PDB entry 7Y1R | electron microscopy, 4.01 A resolution (low resolution: residue-level contacts below are approximate; hydrogen-bond / salt-bridge calls are withheld) | chains B and E of the 3 polymer chains in the assembly

[Chain B]
Molecule: Transforming growth factor beta-1 proprotein
Organism: Homo sapiens
UniProtKB: P01137 (TGFB1_HUMAN); residues 1-361 here correspond to UniProt positions 30-390 (UniProt number = residue number + 29)
Sequence (377 residues; numbered -15 to 361; the number before each row is that of its first residue; numbers below 1 keep their minus sign (Met-15 is residue -15)):
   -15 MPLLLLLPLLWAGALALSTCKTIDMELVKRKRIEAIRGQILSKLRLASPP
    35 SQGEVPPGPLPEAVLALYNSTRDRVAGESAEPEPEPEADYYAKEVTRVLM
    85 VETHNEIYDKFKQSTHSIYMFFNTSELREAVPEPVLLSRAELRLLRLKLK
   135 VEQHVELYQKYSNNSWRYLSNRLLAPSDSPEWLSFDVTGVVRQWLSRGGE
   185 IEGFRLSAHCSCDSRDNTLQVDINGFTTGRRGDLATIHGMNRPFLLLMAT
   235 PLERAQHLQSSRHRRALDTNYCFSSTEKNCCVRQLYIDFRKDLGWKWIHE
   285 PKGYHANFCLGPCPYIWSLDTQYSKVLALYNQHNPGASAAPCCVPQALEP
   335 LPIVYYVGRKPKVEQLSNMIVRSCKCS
Disordered / not traced: -15 to 3, 61-71, 197-223, 243-254
Disulfides: Cys256-Cys265, Cys264-Cys327, Cys293-Cys358, Cys297-Cys360
Covalent attachments: N-acetylglucosamine (NAG) linked to Asn53, Asn107
Sequence notes: initiating methionine (-15); expression tag (-14 to 0)
What the authors report for this chain:
  - conformationally variable residues: Pro296 to His317
  - mutagenesis - K309T: decreased binding to Transforming growth factor beta activator LRRC33 (chain E)
  - mutagenesis - K309R: unchanged binding to Transforming growth factor beta activator LRRC33 (chain E)
  - mutagenesis - W301R/K309T/H317L: abolished binding to Transforming growth factor beta activator LRRC33 (chain E)
  - specificity-determining residues: Trp301, Lys309, His317

[Chain E]
Molecule: Transforming growth factor beta activator LRRC33
Organism: Homo sapiens
UniProtKB: Q86YC3 (LRC33_HUMAN); residues 1-631 here correspond to UniProt positions 19-649 (UniProt number = residue number + 18)
Sequence (656 residues; each row starts with the number of its first residue; numbers below 1 keep their minus sign (Met-15 is residue -15)):
   -15 MPLLLLLPLLWAGALAWRNRSGTATAASQGVCKLVGGAADCRGQSLASVP
    35 SSLPPHARMLTLDANPLKTLWNHSLQPYPLLESLSLHSCHLERISRGAFQ
    85 EQGHLRSLVLGDNCLSENYEETAAALHALPGLRRLDLSGNALTEDMAALM
   135 LQNLSSLRSVSLAGNTIMRLDDSVFEGLERLRELDLQRNYIFEIEGGAFD
   185 GLAELRHLNLAFNNLPCIVDFGLTRLRVLNVSYNVLEWFLATGGEAAFEL
   235 ETLDLSHNQLLFFPLLPQYSKLRTLLLRDNNMGFYRDLYNTSSPREMVAQ
   285 FLLVDGNVTNITTVSLWEEFSSSDLADLRFLDMSQNQFQYLPDGFLRKMP
   335 SLSHLNLHQNCLMTLHIREHEPPGALTELDLSHNQLSELHLAPGLASCLG
   385 SLRLFNLSSNQLLGVPPGLFANARNITTLDMSHNQISLCPLPAASDRVGP
   435 PSCVDFRNMASLRSLSLEGCGLGALPDCPFQGTSLTYLDLSSNWGVLNGS
   485 LAPLQDVAPMLQVLSLRNMGLHSSFMALDFSGFGNLRDLDLSGNCLTTFP
   535 RFGGSLALETLDLRRNSLTALPQKAVSEQLSRGLRTIYLSQNPYDCCGVD
   585 GWGALQHGQTVADWAMVTCNLSSKIIRVTELPGGVPRDCKWERLDLGSNS
   635 LEVLFQ
Disordered / not traced: -15 to 21, 270-308, 427-439, 502-640
Covalent attachments: N-acetylglucosamine (NAG) linked to Asn56, Asn137, Asn214, Asn390
Sequence notes: initiating methionine (-15); expression tag (-14 to 0, 632-640)

[How chain B and chain E interact]
Residue-residue contacts (15; chain B residue first):
  Cys4(B) - Gln323(E)
  Cys4(B) - Cys345(E)  disulfide
  Ile7(B) - Gln321(E)
  Leu11(B) - Gln243(E)
  Arg14(B) - Asp263(E)
  Pro298(B) - Tyr174(E)
  Pro298(B) - Asn198(E)
  Ile300(B) - Tyr174(E)
  Trp301(B) - Phe196(E)
  Trp301(B) - Tyr217(E)
  Leu303(B) - Arg172(E)
  Tyr307(B) - Asp96(E)
  Tyr307(B) - Gly123(E)
  Leu313(B) - Thr150(E)
  Leu313(B) - Tyr174(E)
Interface residues without a listed pair, chain B (14 interface residues in all): Pro296, Tyr299, Lys309, His317
Interface residues without a listed pair, chain E (19 interface residues in all): Cys98, Phe176, Asn197, Asn265, Gln319, Asn320
Disulfides between the chains: Cys4(B)-Cys345(E)
From the paper, about this interface:
  - residue pairs: Cys4(B)-Cys345(E) (covalent link), Pro298(B)-Tyr174(E) (hydrophobic contact), Ile300(B)-Tyr174(E) (hydrophobic contact), Trp301(B)-Phe196(E) (hydrophobic contact), Trp301(B)-Tyr217(E) (hydrophobic contact), Lys309(B)-Cys98(E), Leu313(B)-Tyr174(E) (hydrophobic contact), His317(B)-Tyr174(E) (hydrophobic contact)
  - hot spots on chain B (mutagenesis) - W301A, W301R: decreased binding to Transforming growth factor beta activator LRRC33 (chain E)
  - hot spots on chain E (mutagenesis) - Y174R: decreased binding to Transforming growth factor beta-1 proprotein (chain B)

[Overview]
14 residues of chain B face 19 of chain E across their interface, with 1 disulfide bond. The paper describes
contacts between Cys4(B) and Cys345(E) and Lys309(B) and Cys98(E); hydrophobic contacts between Pro298(B) and
Tyr174(E), Ile300(B) and Tyr174(E) and Trp301(B) and Phe196(E) among others. From the paper: K309T, W301A and
W301R of chain B reduce binding to Transforming growth factor beta activator LRRC33 (chain E); specificity
determinants Trp301(B), Lys309(B) and His317(B); 6 substitutions were tested in all.
Chain B is Transforming growth factor beta-1 proprotein and chain E is Transforming growth factor beta
activator LRRC33, both from Homo sapiens; the structure, Human L-TGF-beta1 in complex with the anchor protein
LRRC33, was determined by electron microscopy together with 7Y1T from the same study.
